PDB entry 5NJ4 | X-ray diffraction, 2.40 A resolution | chains C and M of the 4 polymer chains in the assembly

# Chain C
Molecule: Photosynthetic reaction center cytochrome c subunit
Organism: Blastochloris viridis
UniProtKB: P07173 (CYCR_BLAVI); residues 1-336 here correspond to UniProt positions 21-356 (UniProt number = residue number + 20)
Sequence (336 residues; row label = number of the first residue in the row):
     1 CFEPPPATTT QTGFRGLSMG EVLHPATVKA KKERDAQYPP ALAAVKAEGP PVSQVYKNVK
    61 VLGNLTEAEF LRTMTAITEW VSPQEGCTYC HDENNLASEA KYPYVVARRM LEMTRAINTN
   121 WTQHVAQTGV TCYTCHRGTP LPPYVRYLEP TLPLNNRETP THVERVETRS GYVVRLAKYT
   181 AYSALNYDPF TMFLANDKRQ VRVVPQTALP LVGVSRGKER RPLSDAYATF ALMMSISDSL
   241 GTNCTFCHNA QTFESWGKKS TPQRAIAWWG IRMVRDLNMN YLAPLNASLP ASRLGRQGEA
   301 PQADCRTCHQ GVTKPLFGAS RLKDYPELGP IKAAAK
Unresolved in the structure: 333-336
Glycans and other covalent adducts: diacyl glycerol (DGA) linked to Cys1; heme c (HEC) linked to Cys87, Cys90, Cys132, Cys135, Cys244, Cys247, Cys305, Cys308
Metal / ion sites: heme c Fe (4 sites), coordinated by Met74, His91, Met110, His124, His136, Met233, His248, His309
Residues lining bound ligands:
  - heme c (HEC), molecule 1: Tyr56, Lys57, Asn58, Val59, Lys60, Val61, Leu62, Phe70, Leu71, Met74, Thr75, Ile77, Thr78, Val81, Ser82, Gly86, His91, Leu96, Ala97, Pro103, Tyr104, Ala107, Arg108
  - heme c (HEC), molecule 2: Ile77, Val81, Tyr89, Tyr102, Pro103, Val106, Ala107, Met110, Leu111, Met113, Thr114, Ile117, Val130, Thr131, His136, Pro140, Leu141, Pro142, Val145, Leu277, Leu282, Leu289, Arg293, Pro301, Gln302, Thr307, Leu328
  - heme c (HEC), molecule 3: Ile117, His124, Val125, Ala126, Thr128, Gly129, Val130, Leu194, Ile236, Leu240, Phe246, Gln263, Ile266, Ala267, Gly270, Ile271, Met273, Val274, Leu277, Asp304, His309, Thr313, Lys314, Pro315, Gly318
  - heme c (HEC), molecule 4: Gln200, Val201, Arg202, Val203, Val204, Gln206, Thr229, Phe230, Met233, Met234, Ile236, Ser237, Leu240, Thr242, Asn243, His248, Phe253, Glu254, Trp256, Gln263, Arg264, Ala267, Trp268, Ile271, Arg272
UniProt features mapped onto this chain:
  - binding site (heme): Met74, Cys87, Cys90, His91, Met110, His124, Cys132, Cys135, His136, Met233, Cys244, Cys247, His248, Cys305, Cys308, His309
  - site: Cys1 (Not N-palmitoylated)
  - lipidation: Cys1 (S-diacylglycerol cysteine)

# Chain M
Molecule: Reaction center protein M chain
Organism: Blastochloris viridis
UniProtKB: P06010 (RCEM_BLAVI); residues 1-323 here correspond to UniProt positions 2-324 (UniProt number = residue number + 1)
Sequence (323 residues; numbered 1 to 323; the number before each row is that of its first residue):
     1 ADYQTIYTQI QARGPHITVS GEWGDNDRVG KPFYSYWLGK IGDAQIGPIY LGASGIAAFA
    61 FGSTAILIIL FNMAAEVHFD PLQFFRQFFW LGLYPPKAQY GMGIPPLHDG GWWLMAGLFM
   121 TLSLGSWWIR VYSRARALGL GTHIAWNFAA AIFFVLCIGC IHPTLVGSWS EGVPFGIWPH
   181 IDWLTAFSIR YGNFYYCPWH GFSIGFAYGC GLLFAAHGAT ILAVARFGGD REIEQITDRG
   241 TAVERAALFW RWTIGFNATI ESVHRWGWFF SLMVMVSASV GILLTGTFVD NWYLWCVKHG
   301 AAPDYPAYLP ATPDPASLPG APK
Metal / ion sites: Fe2+: His217, Glu232, His264 (shared with 2 residues of chain L)
Residues lining bound ligands:
  - bacteriochlorophyll b (BCB), molecule 1: Leu38, Ile46, Met120, Phe154, Val155, Ile158, Val173, Ile177, Trp178, His180, Ile181, Trp183, Leu184
  - bacteriochlorophyll b (BCB), molecule 2: Gly62, Ala65, Ile66, Ile69, Met120, Leu124, Phe148, Ala151, Ile152, Phe154, Val155, Ile158, Phe175, Trp183, Leu184, Thr185, Phe187, Ser188, Phe194, Tyr195, Cys197, Trp199, His200, Ser203, Ile204, Ala207, Tyr208, Val274, Met275, Ala278, Gly281, Ile282
  - bacteriochlorophyll b (BCB), molecule 3: Leu184, Tyr195, Tyr208
  - bacteriochlorophyll b (BCB), molecule 4: Tyr195, His200, Gly201, Ile204, Gly205, Tyr208, Gly209, Leu212, Phe270
  - bacteriopheophytin b (BPB), molecule 1: Ile46, Ile49, Ala58, Phe59, Gly62, Ser123, Leu124, Trp127, Val131, Ile144, Asn147, Phe148, Ala151, Ser271, Val274, Met275
  - bacteriopheophytin b (BPB), molecule 2: Tyr208, Gly211, Leu212, Ala215, Ala216, Trp250, Thr253, Ile254
  - heptane-1,2,3-triol (HTO): Trp268, Phe269, Leu272, Met273, Val276
  - menaquinone-7 (MQ7): Leu212, Leu213, Ala216, His217, Thr220, Val243, Ala246, Ala247, Trp250, Ile254, Phe256, Asn257, Ala258, Thr259, Ile260, Val263, Trp266, Phe270
  - 15-cis-1,2-dihydroneurosporene (NS5): Ile66, Ile69, Leu70, Met73, Phe88, Ile104, Trp113, Leu114, Gly117, Leu118, Met120, Thr121, Val155, Leu156, Ile158, Gly159, Cys160, Trp169, Val173, Pro174, Phe175, Gly176, Ile177, His180
UniProt features mapped onto this chain:
  - binding site ((7R,8Z)-bacteriochlorophyll b): His180, His200
  - binding site (Fe cation): His217, Glu232, His264
  - binding site (a ubiquinone): Trp250

# How chain C and chain M interact
Pairs across the interface - 121 pairs, chain C then chain M:
  Gln11(C) - Tyr308(M)
  Thr12(C) - Tyr308(M)
  Thr12(C) - Leu309(M)
  Gly13(C) - Tyr308(M)
  Phe14(C) - Pro306(M)  hydrophobic
  Phe14(C) - Tyr308(M)
  Leu17(C) - Tyr305(M)
  Val163(C) - Gln83(M)
  Val163(C) - Arg86(M)
  Arg169(C) - His78(M)  hydrogen bond
  Ser170(C) - Val77(M)
  Ser170(C) - Asp80(M)
  Ser170(C) - Gln83(M)
  Ser170(C) - Gln87(M)  hydrogen bond (backbone-side chain)
  Val173(C) - Glu76(M)
  Val173(C) - Gln87(M)
  Val173(C) - Trp90(M)  hydrophobic
  Val174(C) - Arg86(M)
  Val174(C) - Gln87(M)
  Tyr182(C) - Trp90(M)  hydrogen bond (backbone-side chain)
  Ser183(C) - Trp90(M)
  Ala184(C) - Trp90(M)
  Ala184(C) - Tyr94(M)  hydrogen bond (backbone-side chain)
  Ala184(C) - Trp178(M)  hydrophobic
  Ala184(C) - Asp182(M)
  Leu185(C) - Asp182(M)  hydrogen bond (backbone-side chain)
  Asn186(C) - Glu76(M)
  Asn186(C) - Tyr94(M)
  Asn186(C) - Lys97(M)  hydrogen bond
  Tyr187(C) - Lys97(M)
  Arg202(C) - Asp314(M)  salt bridge
  Arg202(C) - Ala316(M)
  Val203(C) - Arg190(M)
  Val204(C) - Ile189(M)
  Val204(C) - Asn291(M)
  Pro205(C) - Arg190(M)
  Pro205(C) - Asp290(M)
  Pro205(C) - Asn291(M)  hydrogen bond (backbone-side chain)
  Gln206(C) - Leu294(M)
  Thr207(C) - Asp290(M)
  Thr207(C) - Asn291(M)
  Thr207(C) - Leu294(M)
  Ala208(C) - Val289(M)
  Ala208(C) - Asp290(M)  hydrogen bond (backbone-backbone)
  Ala208(C) - Asn291(M)  hydrogen bond (backbone-backbone)
  Ala208(C) - Leu294(M)
  Ala208(C) - Trp295(M)
  Leu209(C) - Phe288(M)
  Leu209(C) - Asp290(M)
  Pro210(C) - Gly286(M)
  Pro210(C) - Thr287(M)
  Pro210(C) - Phe288(M)
  Pro210(C) - Val289(M)
  Pro210(C) - Asp290(M)
  Ser215(C) - Val166(M)
  Arg216(C) - Leu165(M)
  Arg216(C) - Val166(M)
  Arg216(C) - Gly286(M)  hydrogen bond (side chain-backbone)
  Arg216(C) - Thr287(M)  hydrogen bond (side chain-backbone)
  Gly217(C) - Gln99(M)
  Gly217(C) - Val166(M)  hydrogen bond (backbone-backbone)
  Gly217(C) - Gly167(M)
  Lys218(C) - Gln99(M)
  Lys218(C) - Tyr100(M)
  Lys218(C) - Gly101(M)
  Arg220(C) - Gln99(M)  hydrogen bond (backbone-side chain)
  Arg220(C) - Val166(M)
  Arg220(C) - Glu171(M)  salt bridge
  Arg220(C) - Arg190(M)
  Arg220(C) - Tyr191(M)  hydrogen bond
  Arg221(C) - Gln99(M)
  Pro222(C) - Lys97(M)
  Pro222(C) - Gln99(M)
  Pro222(C) - Ser170(M)
  Leu223(C) - Ser170(M)  hydrogen bond (backbone-side chain)
  Leu223(C) - Glu171(M)
  Leu223(C) - Trp183(M)
  Leu223(C) - Ala186(M)
  Leu223(C) - Phe187(M)  hydrophobic
  Leu223(C) - Arg190(M)
  Ser224(C) - Lys97(M)  hydrogen bond (side chain-backbone)
  Ala226(C) - Ala186(M)
  Tyr227(C) - Pro174(M)
  Tyr227(C) - Trp183(M)
  Tyr227(C) - Ala186(M)  hydrophobic
  Phe230(C) - Thr185(M)
  Ala250(C) - Asn193(M)  hydrogen bond (backbone-side chain)
  Gln251(C) - Asn193(M)  hydrogen bond (backbone-side chain)
  Gln251(C) - Tyr196(M)  hydrogen bond
  Gln251(C) - Tyr293(M)
  Gln251(C) - Pro303(M)  hydrogen bond (side chain-backbone)
  Gln251(C) - Tyr305(M)
  Thr252(C) - Tyr293(M)
  Glu254(C) - Asn291(M)  hydrogen bond
  Glu254(C) - Tyr293(M)
  Trp256(C) - Thr312(M)
  Trp256(C) - Pro313(M)
  Trp256(C) - Asp314(M)
  Trp256(C) - Pro315(M)
  Gly257(C) - Ala311(M)
  Gly257(C) - Thr312(M)  hydrogen bond (backbone-backbone)
  Lys258(C) - Asp304(M)  salt bridge
  Lys258(C) - Tyr305(M)  hydrogen bond (side chain-backbone)
  Lys258(C) - Ala307(M)
  Lys259(C) - Tyr293(M)
  Lys259(C) - Asp304(M)  salt bridge
  Ser260(C) - Pro310(M)
  Ser260(C) - Thr312(M)  hydrogen bond (backbone-side chain)
  Thr261(C) - Thr312(M)  hydrogen bond (backbone-side chain)
  Pro262(C) - Leu309(M)
  Pro262(C) - Pro310(M)
  Pro262(C) - Thr312(M)
  Gln263(C) - Leu309(M)
  Ala265(C) - Thr312(M)
  Trp268(C) - Pro315(M)  hydrophobic
  Trp268(C) - Ala316(M)  hydrophobic
  Trp268(C) - Pro322(M)
  Trp269(C) - Pro315(M)
  Trp269(C) - Pro322(M)
  Arg272(C) - Pro322(M)
  Arg272(C) - Lys323(M)  hydrogen bond (side chain-backbone)
Also at the interface, not in a pair above, chain C (58 interface residues in all): Gly171, Ala177, Asn249, Phe253, Ser255
Also at the interface, not in a pair above, chain M (62 interface residues in all): Leu91, Ala98, Gly172, Pro179, Gly192, Lys298, Ala321

# Overview
The interface between chain C and chain M involves 58 residues on one side and 62 on the other; the contacts
include 26 hydrogen bonds and 4 salt bridges. Among the polar pairs are Arg202(C)-Asp314(M),
Arg220(C)-Glu171(M) and Lys258(C)-Asp304(M).
Here chain C is Photosynthetic reaction center cytochrome c subunit and chain M is Reaction center protein M
chain, both from Blastochloris viridis. Entry 5NJ4 (From macrocrystals to microcrystals: a strategy for
membrane protein serial crystallography) was determined by X-ray diffraction together with 5O4C and 5O64 from
the same study.
